Entry 2OKH (X-ray diffraction, 3.00 A resolution); this record covers chains A and B.

== Chain A (and B) ==
Name: Beta-hydroxyacyl-ACP dehydratase
From: Plasmodium falciparum
Notes: EC 4.2.1.-; chain B of this document is another copy of the same molecule, construct and numbering; everything in this record applies to it too
UniProtKB: Q965D7 (Q965D7_PLAFA); numbering as in UniProt (aligned over 94-229)
Amino-acid sequence (136 residues; numbered 94 to 229; the number before each row is that of its first residue):
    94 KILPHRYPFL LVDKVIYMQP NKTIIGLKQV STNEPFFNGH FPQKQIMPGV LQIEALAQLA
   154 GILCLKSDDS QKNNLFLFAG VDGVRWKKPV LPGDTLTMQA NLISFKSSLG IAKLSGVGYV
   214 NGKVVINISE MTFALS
Unresolved in the structure: 131-137, 159-167 (chain B: 131-137, 162-166)

== Interface between chain A and chain B ==
Pairs across the interface (37; chain A residue first):
  R99(A) - I139(B)
  R99(A) - P182(B)
  Y100(A) - F129(B)  hydrophobic
  Y100(A) - P141(B)  hydrophobic
  P101(A) - F129(B)
  P101(A) - F130(B)
  F102(A) - F129(B)
  F129(A) - P101(B)
  I139(A) - R99(B)
  P141(A) - R99(B)
  V143(A) - V143(B)
  V143(A) - I146(B)  hydrophobic
  V143(A) - E147(B)
  I146(A) - V143(B)  hydrophobic
  E147(A) - V143(B)
  F171(A) - W179(B)
  A172(A) - R178(B)
  A172(A) - W179(B)  hydrogen bond (backbone-backbone)
  G173(A) - V177(B)
  G173(A) - W179(B)
  V174(A) - G176(B)
  V174(A) - V177(B)  hydrogen bond (backbone-backbone)
  D175(A) - D175(B)
  D175(A) - G176(B)  hydrogen bond (side chain-backbone)
  D175(A) - R178(B)  salt bridge
  G176(A) - V174(B)
  G176(A) - D175(B)  hydrogen bond (backbone-side chain)
  V177(A) - A172(B)
  V177(A) - G173(B)
  V177(A) - V174(B)  hydrogen bond (backbone-backbone)
  R178(A) - A172(B)
  R178(A) - T225(B)
  W179(A) - F171(B)  hydrophobic
  W179(A) - A172(B)  hydrogen bond (backbone-backbone)
  W179(A) - G173(B)
  W179(A) - V174(B)  hydrophobic
  T225(A) - R178(B)  hydrogen bond
Interface residues without a listed pair, chain A (22 interface residues in all): L144, E223
Interface residues without a listed pair, chain B (23 interface residues in all): Y100, P128, L144

== Overview ==
22 residues of chain A and 23 residues of chain B are in contact, with 7 hydrogen bonds and 1 salt bridge.
Polar contacts include D175(A)-R178(B), D175(A)-G176(B) and T225(A)-R178(B).
Chain A and chain B are both Beta-hydroxyacyl-ACP dehydratase (Plasmodium falciparum); the structure, Crystal
structure of dimeric form of PfFabZ in crystal form3, was determined by X-ray diffraction (same publication as
2OKI).
